Entry 9E1Q (electron microscopy, 3.10 A resolution); this record covers chains B and I of the 11 polymer chains in the assembly.

[Chain B]
Protein: Histone H4
Source organism: Xenopus laevis
Reference sequence: P62799 (H4_XENLA); residues 0-102 here correspond to UniProt positions 1-103 (UniProt number = residue number + 1)
Amino-acid sequence (103 residues; numbered 0 to 102; the number before each row is that of its first residue; numbering starts at 0):
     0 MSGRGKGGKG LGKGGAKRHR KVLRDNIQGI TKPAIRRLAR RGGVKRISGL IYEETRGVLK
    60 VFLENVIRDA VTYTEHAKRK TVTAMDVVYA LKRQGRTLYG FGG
Disordered / not traced: 0-16, 102
Swiss-Prot annotation at these positions:
  - DNA-binding region: Lys16 to Lys20
  - modified residue: Ser1 (N-acetylserine), Arg3 (Asymmetric dimethylarginine), Lys5 (N6-(2-hydroxyisobutyryl)lysine), Lys8 (N6-(2-hydroxyisobutyryl)lysine), Lys12 (N6-(2-hydroxyisobutyryl)lysine), Lys16 (N6-(2-hydroxyisobutyryl)lysine), Lys20 (N6,N6,N6-trimethyllysine), Lys31 (N6-(2-hydroxyisobutyryl)lysine), Lys44 (N6-(2-hydroxyisobutyryl)lysine), Ser47 (Phosphoserine), Tyr51 (Phosphotyrosine), Lys59 (N6-(2-hydroxyisobutyryl)lysine), Lys77 (N6-(2-hydroxyisobutyryl)lysine), Lys79 (N6-(2-hydroxyisobutyryl)lysine), Tyr88 (Phosphotyrosine), Lys91 (N6-(2-hydroxyisobutyryl)lysine)
  - cross-link (Glycyl lysine isopeptide (Lys-Gly)): Lys31 (interchain with G-Cter in UFM1), Lys91 (interchain with G-Cter in ubiquitin)

[Chain I]
Molecule: 152-nt DNA strand
Source organism: Homo sapiens
Sequence (152 nucleotides; numbered -75 to 76; the number before each row is that of its first residue; numbers below 1 keep their minus sign (DG-75 is residue -75)):
   -75 GCACAGGATG TATATATCTG ACACGTGCCT GGAGACTAGG GAGTAATCCC CTTGGCGGTT
   -15 AAAACGCGGG GGACAGCGCG TACGTGCGTT TAAGCGGTGC TAGAGCTGTC TACGACCAAT
    45 TGAGCGGCCT CGGCACCGGG ATTCTCCAGG GC

[Interface between chain B and chain I]
Pairs across the interface (13):
  Arg35(B) - DG8(I)  salt bridge to the phosphate
  Lys44(B) - DG8(I)  phosphate contact
  Arg45(B) - DC7(I)  sugar contact
  Arg45(B) - DG8(I)  phosphate contact
  Ile46(B) - DC7(I)  sugar contact
  Ile46(B) - DG8(I)  hydrogen bond to the phosphate
  Ser47(B) - DC7(I)  hydrogen bond to the phosphate
  Gly48(B) - DC7(I)  hydrogen bond to the phosphate
  Arg78(B) - DA28(I)  phosphate contact
  Arg78(B) - DG29(I)  salt bridge to the phosphate
  Lys79(B) - DA28(I)  hydrogen bond to the phosphate
  Thr80(B) - DG27(I)  phosphate contact
  Thr80(B) - DA28(I)  hydrogen bond to the phosphate

[Overview]
9 residues of chain B face 5 of chain I across their interface, with 5 hydrogen bonds and 2 salt bridges.
Among the polar pairs are Ile46(B)-DG8(I), Ser47(B)-DC7(I) and Gly48(B)-DC7(I). UniProt lists a DNA-binding
region on chain B.
Chain B is Histone H4 (Xenopus laevis) and chain I is a 152-nt DNA strand (Homo sapiens); the structure, Snf2h
bound nucleosome complex - ClassB3, was determined by electron microscopy, deposited together with 9E1L, 9E1M,
9E1N, 9E1O, 9E1P, 9E1R and 4 further entries.
